PDB entry 8IMN | electron microscopy, 3.07 A resolution | chains 5 and j of the 40 polymer chains in the assembly

== Chain 5 ==
Molecule: CpcN
Organism: Anthocerotibacter panamensis
Amino-acid sequence (1182 residues; row label = number of the first residue in the row):
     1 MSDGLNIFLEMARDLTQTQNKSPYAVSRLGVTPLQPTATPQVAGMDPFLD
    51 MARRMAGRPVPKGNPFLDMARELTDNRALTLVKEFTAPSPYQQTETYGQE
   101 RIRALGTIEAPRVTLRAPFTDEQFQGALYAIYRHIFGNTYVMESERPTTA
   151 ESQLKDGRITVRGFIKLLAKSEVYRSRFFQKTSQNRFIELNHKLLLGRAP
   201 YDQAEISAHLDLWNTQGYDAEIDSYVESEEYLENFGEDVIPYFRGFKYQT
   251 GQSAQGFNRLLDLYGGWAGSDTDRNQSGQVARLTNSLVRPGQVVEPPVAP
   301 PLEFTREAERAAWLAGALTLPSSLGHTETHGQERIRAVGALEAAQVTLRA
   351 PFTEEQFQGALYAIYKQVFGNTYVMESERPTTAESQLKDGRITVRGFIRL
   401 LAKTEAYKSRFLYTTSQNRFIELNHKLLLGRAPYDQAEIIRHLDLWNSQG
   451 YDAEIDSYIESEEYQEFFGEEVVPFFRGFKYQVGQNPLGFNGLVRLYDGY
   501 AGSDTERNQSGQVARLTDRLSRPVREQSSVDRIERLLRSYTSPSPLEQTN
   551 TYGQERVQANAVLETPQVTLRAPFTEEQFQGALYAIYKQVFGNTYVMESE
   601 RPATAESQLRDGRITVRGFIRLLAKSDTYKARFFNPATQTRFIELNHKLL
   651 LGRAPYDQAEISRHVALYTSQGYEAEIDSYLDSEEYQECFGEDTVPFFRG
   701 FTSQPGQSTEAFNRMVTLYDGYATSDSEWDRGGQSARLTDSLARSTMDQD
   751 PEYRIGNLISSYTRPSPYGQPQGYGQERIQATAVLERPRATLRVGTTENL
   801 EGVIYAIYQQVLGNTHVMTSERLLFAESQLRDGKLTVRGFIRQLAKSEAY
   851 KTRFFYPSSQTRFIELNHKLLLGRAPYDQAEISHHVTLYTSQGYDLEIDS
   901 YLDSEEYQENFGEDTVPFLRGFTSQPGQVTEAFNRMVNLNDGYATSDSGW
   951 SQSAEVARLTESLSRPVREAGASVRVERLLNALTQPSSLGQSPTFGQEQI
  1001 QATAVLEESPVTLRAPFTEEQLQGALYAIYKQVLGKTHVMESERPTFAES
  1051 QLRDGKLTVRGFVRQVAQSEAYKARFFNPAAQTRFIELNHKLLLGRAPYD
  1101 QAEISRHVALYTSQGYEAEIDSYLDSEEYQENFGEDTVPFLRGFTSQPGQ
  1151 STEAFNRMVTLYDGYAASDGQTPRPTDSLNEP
Not modelled in the structure: 1-46, 749-1182
Ligand contacts:
  - phycocyanobilin (CYC), molecule 1: Gly-98, Gln-99, Phe-246, Lys-247, Tyr-248, Gln-252, Ser-253, Ala-254, Phe-257
  - phycocyanobilin (CYC), molecule 2: Arg-133, Asn-138, Thr-139, Tyr-140, Trp-267, Ala-268, Ser-270, Thr-272, Arg-274
  - phycocyanobilin (CYC), molecule 3: Thr-149, Ser-152, Gln-153, Lys-155, Asp-156, Arg-158
  - phycocyanobilin (CYC), molecule 4: Ser-183, Gln-184, Asn-185, Gln-203, Ser-207, Leu-210, Trp-213
  - phycocyanobilin (CYC), molecule 5: Glu-328, Gly-331, Gln-332, Phe-479, Lys-480, Tyr-481, Gln-485, Asn-486, Pro-487, Phe-490
  - phycocyanobilin (CYC), molecule 6: Lys-366, Asn-371, Thr-372, Tyr-373, Tyr-500, Ala-501, Gly-502, Ser-503, Thr-505, Arg-507
  - phycocyanobilin (CYC), molecule 7: Thr-382, Ser-385, Gln-386, Lys-388, Asp-389
  - phycocyanobilin (CYC), molecule 8: Ser-416, Gln-417, Asn-418, Gln-436, Ile-440, Leu-443, Trp-446, Arg-525
  - phycocyanobilin (CYC), molecule 9: Gly-553, Phe-701, Thr-702, Ser-703, Gln-707, Ser-708, Thr-709, Phe-712
  - phycocyanobilin (CYC), molecule 10: Tyr-584, Lys-588, Asn-593, Thr-594, Tyr-595, Val-596, Arg-632, Tyr-722, Ala-723, Ser-725, Ser-727, Trp-729
  - phycocyanobilin (CYC), molecule 11: Thr-604, Ser-607, Gln-608, Asp-611
  - phycocyanobilin (CYC), molecule 12: Thr-638, Gln-639, Thr-640, Gln-658, Ser-662, Val-665

== Chain j ==
Molecule: CpcB
Organism: Anthocerotibacter panamensis
Amino-acid sequence (172 residues; numbered 1 to 172; the number before each row is that of its first residue):
     1 MNDVFTRAIAQADLKGSFLLESDLDKLASFAKEGVKRLDAVAALTNNAPA
    51 IISDAAHKLFAEQQELIQPGGNAYPHRRMAACLRDMEIILRYVSYALLAG
   101 DASVLDDRCLNGLRETYNALGTPTQSVARAVQLMKDAAMVHLKSTANVTV
   151 GDCSSLYSEAATYFDKAAASIA
Ligand contacts:
  - phycocyanobilin (CYC), molecule 1: Val-35, Lys-36, Leu-38, Asp-39, Leu-142, Ser-144, Thr-145, Val-148, Thr-149, Val-150, Gly-151, Cys-153, Leu-156
  - phycocyanobilin (CYC), molecule 2: His-57, Phe-60, Ile-67, Tyr-74, Pro-75, His-76, Met-79
  - phycocyanobilin (CYC), molecule 3: Leu-59, Leu-66, Asn-72, Arg-77, Arg-78, Ala-81, Cys-82, Arg-84, Asp-85, Met-86, Ile-88, Tyr-92, Arg-108, Cys-109, Leu-113, Thr-116, Tyr-117, Leu-120, Thr-122, Pro-123, Val-127, Ala-130

== Chain 5 / chain j interface ==
Residue-residue contacts - 47 pairs, chain 5 then chain j:
  Tyr-540(5) with Gln-64(j); Gln-68(j)
  Ser-542(5) with Gln-68(j)
  Pro-543(5) with Gln-68(j); Pro-69(j)
  Ser-544(5) with Glu-65(j); Gln-68(j); Pro-69(j); Gly-70(j), hydrogen bond (side chain-backbone)
  Pro-545(5) with Glu-65(j)
  Leu-546(5) with Gly-70(j)
  Gln-548(5) with Gly-70(j), hydrogen bond (backbone-backbone); Arg-78(j); Gly-121(j)
  Thr-549(5) with Arg-78(j), hydrogen bond (backbone-side chain)
  Asn-550(5) with Pro-75(j); Arg-77(j), hydrogen bond (backbone-side chain); Arg-78(j), hydrogen bond (backbone-side chain)
  Tyr-552(5) with Arg-78(j)
  Arg-556(5) with Asn-118(j), hydrogen bond (side chain-backbone); Ala-119(j), hydrogen bond (side chain-backbone); Leu-120(j); Gly-121(j)
  Val-557(5) with Ala-119(j)
  Ser-703(5) with Arg-84(j)
  Gly-706(5) with Arg-108(j), hydrogen bond (backbone-side chain)
  Gln-707(5) with Arg-108(j), hydrogen bond (backbone-side chain)
  Ser-708(5) with Arg-108(j)
  Thr-709(5) with Asp-107(j); Arg-108(j), hydrogen bond (backbone-backbone); Cys-109(j), hydrogen bond (side chain-backbone); Asn-111(j); Gly-112(j); Leu-113(j)
  Glu-710(5) with Asn-111(j); Gly-112(j), hydrogen bond (side chain-backbone)
  Phe-712(5) with Thr-116(j)
  Asn-713(5) with Gly-112(j), hydrogen bond (side chain-backbone); Glu-115(j), hydrogen bond; Thr-116(j), hydrogen bond
  Arg-744(5) with Asp-107(j)
  Ser-745(5) with Asp-107(j); Asn-111(j)
  Met-747(5) with Asp-107(j)
  Asp-748(5) with Ser-103(j); Asp-106(j); Asp-107(j)
Also at the interface, not in a pair above, chain 5 (29 interface residues in all): Thr-541, Glu-547, Thr-551, Gly-553, Thr-717
Also at the interface, not in a pair above, chain j (27 interface residues in all): Gly-71, Tyr-92, Ala-102, Leu-110

== Overview ==
Chain 5 and chain j form an interface of 29 and 27 residues respectively; the contacts include 15 hydrogen
bonds. Among the polar pairs are Ser-544(5)/Gly-70(j), Thr-549(5)/Arg-78(j) and Asn-550(5)/Arg-77(j). One
phycocyanobilin molecule is bound between chain 5 and chain j.
Chain 5 is CpcN and chain j is CpcB, both from Anthocerotibacter panamensis; the structure, Rt1I-Rt1II,
Rt2'I-Rt2'II, Rt3I-Rt3II cylinder in cyanobacterial phycobilisome from Anthocerotibacter panamensis (Cluster
F), was determined by electron microscopy, deposited together with 8IMI, 8IMJ, 8IMK, 8IML, 8IMM and 8IMO.
